PDB entry 6JG8 | X-ray diffraction, 2.10 A resolution | chains A and C of the 4 polymer chains in the assembly

Chain A:
Name: AimR transcriptional regulator
Source organism: Bacillus phage SPbeta
Reference sequence: O64094 (AIMR_BPSPB); numbering as in UniProt (aligned over 1-386)
Chain sequence (395 residues; row label = number of the first residue in the row; numbering starts at 0):
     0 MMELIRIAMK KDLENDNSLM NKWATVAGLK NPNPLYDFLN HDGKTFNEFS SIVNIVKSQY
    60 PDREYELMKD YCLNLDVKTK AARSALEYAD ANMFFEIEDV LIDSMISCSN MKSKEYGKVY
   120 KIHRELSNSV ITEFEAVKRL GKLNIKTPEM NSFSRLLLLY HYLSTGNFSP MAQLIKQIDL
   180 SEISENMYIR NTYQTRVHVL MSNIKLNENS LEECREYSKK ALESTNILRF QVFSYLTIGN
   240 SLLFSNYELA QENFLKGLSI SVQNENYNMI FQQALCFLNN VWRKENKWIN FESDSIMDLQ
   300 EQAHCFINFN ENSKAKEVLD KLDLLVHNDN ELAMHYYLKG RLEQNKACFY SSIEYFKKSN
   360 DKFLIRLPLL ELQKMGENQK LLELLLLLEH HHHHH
Not modelled in the structure: 0, 387-394
Sequence notes: initiating methionine (0); expression tag (387-394)
What the authors report for this chain:
  - self-association interface (contacts with another copy of this molecule); pairs are residue here / residue on that copy: Asn-166/Asn-166, Glu-132, Tyr-161, Asn-166
  - binding site for the 31-nt DNA strand (chain C): Lys-29, Asn-30, Asn-32, Lys-43, Thr-44, Asn-46, Lys-77, Thr-78, Lys-79, Arg-82, Asn-109, Lys-145
  - binding site for the 31-nt DNA strand: Lys-29, Asn-30, Asn-32, Lys-43, Thr-44, Asn-46, Lys-77, Thr-78, Lys-79, Arg-82, Asn-109, Lys-145
  - mutagenesis - K29D, N32A (6824.02 +/- 2250.58 nM), K43D, T44D (11-fold), K79D, R82D, N109D, K145D: decreased binding to the 31-nt DNA strand
  - mutagenesis - N30A, N46D, K77D, T78D, K120D: unchanged binding to the 31-nt DNA strand
  - conformationally variable residues (domain motion): Asp-15, Val-129
  - mutagenesis - K29D, N32A (6824.02 +/- 2250.58 nM), K43D, T44D (11-fold), K79D, R82D, N109D, K145D: decreased binding to the 31-nt DNA strand (chain C)
  - mutagenesis - N30A, N46D, K77D, T78D, K120D: unchanged binding to the 31-nt DNA strand (chain C)

Chain C:
Molecule: 31-nt DNA strand
Sequence (31 nucleotides; row label = number of the first residue in the row; numbering starts at 0):
     0 ACTTAAATAT TAGGTTTTAA TAACATCTAG T
Not modelled in the structure: 0

Interface between chain A and chain C:
Contacting residue pairs (11):
  Asn-32(A) with DC1(C), base contact
  Asn-46(A) with DT7(C), phosphate contact; DA8(C), phosphate contact
  Lys-77(A) with DT10(C), salt bridge to the phosphate
  Thr-78(A) with DT9(C), phosphate contact
  Lys-79(A) with DA8(C), salt bridge to the phosphate; DT9(C), hydrogen bond to the phosphate
  Arg-82(A) with DT9(C), salt bridge to the phosphate
  Asn-109(A) with DT9(C), sugar contact; DT10(C), hydrogen bond to the phosphate
  Glu-184(A) with DA8(C), phosphate contact

Overview:
Chain A and chain C form an interface of 8 and 5 residues respectively; the contacts include 2 hydrogen bonds
and 3 salt bridges. Polar pairs include Lys-79(A)/DT9(C), Asn-109(A)/DT10(C) and Lys-77(A)/DT10(C). From the
paper: a binding site for the 31-nt DNA strand (chain C) at Lys-29(A), Asn-30(A) and Asn-32(A) among others;
K29D, N32A and K43D of chain A, among others, reduce binding to the 31-nt DNA strand; 13 substitutions were
tested in all.
Chain A is AimR transcriptional regulator (Bacillus phage SPbeta) and chain C is a 31-nt DNA strand; the
structure, Crystal structure of AimR in complex with DNA, was determined by X-ray diffraction (same
publication as 6JG5 and 6JG9).
